PDB entry 7N6U | electron microscopy, 4.10 A resolution (low resolution: residue-level contacts below are approximate; hydrogen-bond / salt-bridge calls are withheld) | chains A and B of the 3 polymer chains in the assembly

== Chain A ==
Protein: Envelope glycoprotein gp160
Source organism: Human immunodeficiency virus 1
UniProtKB: Q75760 (Q75760_9HIV1); aligned to UniProt positions 1-848 over residues 1-856 (the alignment contains insertions or deletions, so no single offset holds)
Sequence (848 residues; row label = number of the first residue in the row; note: 9 numbers in that range are skipped by the numbering (no residue carries them; nothing is unmodelled there)):
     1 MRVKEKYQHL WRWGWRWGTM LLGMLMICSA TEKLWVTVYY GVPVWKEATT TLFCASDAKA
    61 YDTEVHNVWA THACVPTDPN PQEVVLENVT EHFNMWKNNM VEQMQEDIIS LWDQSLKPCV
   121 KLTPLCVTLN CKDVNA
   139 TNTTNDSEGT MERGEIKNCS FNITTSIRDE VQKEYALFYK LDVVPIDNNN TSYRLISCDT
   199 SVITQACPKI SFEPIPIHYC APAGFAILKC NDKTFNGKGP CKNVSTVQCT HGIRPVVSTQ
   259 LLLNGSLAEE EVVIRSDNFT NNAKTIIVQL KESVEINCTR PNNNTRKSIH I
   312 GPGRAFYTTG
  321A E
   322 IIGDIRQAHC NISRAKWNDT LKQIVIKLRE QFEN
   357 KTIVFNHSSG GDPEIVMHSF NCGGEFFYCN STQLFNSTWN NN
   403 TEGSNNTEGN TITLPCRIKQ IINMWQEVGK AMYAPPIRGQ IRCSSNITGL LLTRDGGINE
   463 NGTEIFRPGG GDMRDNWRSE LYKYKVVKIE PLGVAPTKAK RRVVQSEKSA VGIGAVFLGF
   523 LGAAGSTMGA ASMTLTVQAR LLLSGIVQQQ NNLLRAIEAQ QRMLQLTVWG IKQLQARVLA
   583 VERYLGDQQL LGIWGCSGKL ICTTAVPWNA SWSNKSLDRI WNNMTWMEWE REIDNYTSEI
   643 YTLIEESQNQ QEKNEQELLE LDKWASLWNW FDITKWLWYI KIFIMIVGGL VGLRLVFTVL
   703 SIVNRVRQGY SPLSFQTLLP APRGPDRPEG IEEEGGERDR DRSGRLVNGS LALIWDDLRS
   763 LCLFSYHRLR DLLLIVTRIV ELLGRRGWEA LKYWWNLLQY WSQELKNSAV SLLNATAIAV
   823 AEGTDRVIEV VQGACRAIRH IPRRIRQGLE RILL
Not modelled in the structure: 1-31, 139-149, 403-411, 504-516, 664-856
Cystine bridges: Cys119-Cys205, Cys126-Cys196, Cys131-Cys157, Cys218-Cys247, Cys228-Cys239, Cys296-Cys331, Cys378-Cys445, Cys385-Cys418
Glycans and other covalent adducts: N-acetylglucosamine (NAG) linked to Asn88, Asn135, Asn156, Asn160, Asn241, Asn262, Asn276, Asn295, Asn301, Asn332, Asn339, Asn355, Asn362, Asn386, Asn392, Asn397, Asn448
Sequence notes: conflict Glu5 (Lys8 in Q75760), Lys6 (Ser9 in Q75760), His9 (Tyr12 in Q75760), 20 further conflict positions vs the reference (Q75760) not listed; insertion (15-18)
Small-molecule neighbours: 83G (1-[(2R)-4-(benzenecarbonyl)-2-methylpiperazin-1-yl]-2-(4-methoxy-1H-pyrrolo[2,3-b]pyridin-3-yl)ethane-1,2-dione): Ile109, Trp112, Asp113, Leu116, Val255, Ser375, Phe382, Ile424, Asn425, Met426, Trp427, Lys432, Ala433, Met434, Met475
What the authors report for this chain:
  - binding site for 83G: Trp112, Trp427
  - contacts within the chain: Trp69-Trp112
  - post-translational modification sites: Asn88, Asn156, Asn160, Asn241, Asn362, Asn448, Asn463, Asn616
  - post-translational modification sites: Asn611, Asn637 (proposed by the authors, not directly observed)
  - conformationally variable residues (loop rearrangement): Ser534 to Val570
  - self-association interface (contacts with another copy of this molecule): Ser546 to Leu568

== Chain B ==
Protein: Envelope glycoprotein gp160
Source organism: Human immunodeficiency virus 1
UniProtKB: Q75760 (Q75760_9HIV1); aligned to UniProt positions 1-848 over residues 1-856 (the alignment contains insertions or deletions, so no single offset holds)
Sequence (848 residues; each row starts with the number of its first residue; note: 9 numbers in that range are skipped by the numbering (no residue carries them; nothing is unmodelled there)):
     1 MRVKEKYQHL WRWGWRWGTM LLGMLMICSA TEKLWVTVYY GVPVWKEATT TLFCASDAKA
    61 YDTEVHNVWA THACVPTDPN PQEVVLENVT EHFNMWKNNM VEQMQEDIIS LWDQSLKPCV
   121 KLTPLCVTLN CKDVNA
   139 TNTTNDSEGT MERGEIKNCS FNITTSIRDE VQKEYALFYK LDVVPIDNNN TSYRLISCDT
   199 SVITQACPKI SFEPIPIHYC APAGFAILKC NDKTFNGKGP CKNVSTVQCT HGIRPVVSTQ
   259 LLLNGSLAEE EVVIRSDNFT NNAKTIIVQL KESVEINCTR PNNNTRKSIH I
   312 GPGRAFYTTG
  321A E
   322 IIGDIRQAHC NISRAKWNDT LKQIVIKLRE QFEN
   357 KTIVFNHSSG GDPEIVMHSF NCGGEFFYCN STQLFNSTWN NNT
   404 EGSNNTEGNT ITLPCRIKQI INMWQEVGKA MYAPPIRGQI RCSSNITGLL LTRDGGINEN
   464 GTEIFRPGGG DMRDNWRSEL YKYKVVKIEP LGVAPTKAKR RVVQSEKSAV GIGAVFLGFL
   524 GAAGSTMGAA SMTLTVQARL LLSGIVQQQN NLLRAIEAQQ RMLQLTVWGI KQLQARVLAV
   584 ERYLGDQQLL GIWGCSGKLI CTTAVPWNAS WSNKSLDRIW NNMTWMEWER EIDNYTSEIY
   644 TLIEESQNQQ EKNEQELLEL DKWASLWNWF DITKWLWYIK IFIMIVGGLV GLRLVFTVLS
   704 IVNRVRQGYS PLSFQTLLPA PRGPDRPEGI EEEGGERDRD RSGRLVNGSL ALIWDDLRSL
   764 CLFSYHRLRD LLLIVTRIVE LLGRRGWEAL KYWWNLLQYW SQELKNSAVS LLNATAIAVA
   824 EGTDRVIEVV QGACRAIRHI PRRIRQGLER ILL
Not modelled in the structure: 1-30, 139-150, 404-408, 504-516, 664-856
Cystine bridges: Cys54-Cys74, Cys119-Cys205, Cys126-Cys196, Cys131-Cys157, Cys218-Cys247, Cys228-Cys239, Cys296-Cys331, Cys378-Cys445, Cys385-Cys418, Cys598-Cys604
Glycans and other covalent adducts: N-acetylglucosamine (NAG) linked to Asn88, Asn156, Asn160, Asn241, Asn262, Asn276, Asn295, Asn301, Asn332, Asn339, Asn355, Asn362, Asn386, Asn392, Asn448, Asn616, Asn625, Asn637; glycan linked to Asn611
Sequence notes: conflict Glu5 (Lys8 in Q75760), Lys6 (Ser9 in Q75760), His9 (Tyr12 in Q75760), 20 further conflict positions vs the reference (Q75760) not listed; insertion (15-18)
Small-molecule neighbours: 83G (1-[(2R)-4-(benzenecarbonyl)-2-methylpiperazin-1-yl]-2-(4-methoxy-1H-pyrrolo[2,3-b]pyridin-3-yl)ethane-1,2-dione): Ile108, Ile109, Trp112, Asp113, Leu116, Val255, Ser375, Phe382, Ile424, Asn425, Met426, Trp427, Lys432, Ala433, Met434, Met475
What the authors report for this chain:
  - binding site for 83G: Trp112, Trp427
  - post-translational modification sites: Asn88, Asn156, Asn160, Asn241, Asn362, Asn448, Asn463, Asn616
  - post-translational modification sites: Asn611, Asn637 (proposed by the authors, not directly observed)

== How chain A and chain B interact ==
Residue-residue contacts (33; chain A residue first):
  Ile165(A) with Pro124(B)
  Arg166(A) with Cys126(B); Arg192(B)
  His308(A) with Asp197(B)
  Pro313(A) with Asp197(B); Ser199(B)
  Lys502(A) with Glu662(B)
  Met535(A) with Glu662(B)
  Ser546(A) with Gln591(B); Ile595(B)
  Gly547(A) with Gln591(B)
  Ile548(A) with Gly588(B); Gln591(B); Leu592(B)
  Gln552(A) with Gln591(B)
  Leu555(A) with Glu584(B); Gln591(B)
  Arg557(A) with Leu592(B)
  Glu560(A) with Glu584(B)
  Ala561(A) with Thr49(B)
  Arg564(A) with Thr50(B); Thr51(B); Leu52(B); Gln103(B); Glu106(B); Asp107(B); Lys574(B)
  Gln567(A) with Leu568(B)
  Arg579(A) with Gln577(B); Glu584(B)
  Tyr586(A) with Leu587(B)
  Leu587(A) with Leu587(B)
  Ile603(A) with Glu662(B)
Also at the interface, not in a pair above, chain A (27 interface residues in all): Asp167, Gly312, Leu543, Leu545, Gln562, Met565, Val583
Also at the interface, not in a pair above, chain B (31 interface residues in all): Thr123, Val127, Cys196, Thr198, Ile573, Leu581, Asp589, Gln658, Leu663

== Summary ==
27 residues of chain A and 31 residues of chain B are in contact. Bound to chain A: compound 83G. Chain B
binds compound 83G. The paper reports a binding site for 83G at Trp112(A), Trp427(A) and Trp112(B) among
others; modification sites Asn88(A), Asn156(A) and Asn88(B) among others.
Both chains are Envelope glycoprotein gp160 (Human immunodeficiency virus 1). Entry 7N6U (Structure of
uncleaved HIV-1 JR-FL Env glycoprotein trimer in state U1 bound to small Molecule HIV-1 ...) was determined by
electron microscopy, deposited together with 7N6W.
